1E27 - chains A and C of the 3 polymer chains in the assembly; structure by X-ray diffraction, 2.20 A resolution.

[Chain A]
Protein: HLA class I histocompatibility antigen heavy chain
From: Homo sapiens
Notes: fragment: extracellular residues 25-300
Reference sequence: P18464 (1B49_HUMAN); residues 1-276 here correspond to UniProt positions 25-300 (UniProt number = residue number + 24)
Chain sequence (276 residues; each row starts with the number of its first residue):
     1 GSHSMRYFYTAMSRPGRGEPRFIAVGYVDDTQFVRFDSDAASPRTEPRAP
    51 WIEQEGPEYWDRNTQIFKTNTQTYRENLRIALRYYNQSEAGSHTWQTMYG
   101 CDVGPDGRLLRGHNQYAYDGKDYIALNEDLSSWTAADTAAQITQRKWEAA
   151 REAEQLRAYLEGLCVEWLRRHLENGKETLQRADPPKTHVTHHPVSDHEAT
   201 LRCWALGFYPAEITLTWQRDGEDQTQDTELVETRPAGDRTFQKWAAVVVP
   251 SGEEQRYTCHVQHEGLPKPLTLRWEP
Disulfide bonds: Cys-101/Cys-164, Cys-203/Cys-259

[Chain C]
Protein: HIV-1 peptide (LPPVVAKEI)
Notes: fragment: extracellular residues 742-750
Reference sequence: P24740 (POL_HV1U4); residues 1-9 here correspond to UniProt positions 742-750 (UniProt number = residue number + 741)
Chain sequence (9 residues; each row starts with the number of its first residue):
     1 LPPVVAKEI

[How chain A and chain C interact]
Pairs across the interface (42):
  Tyr-7(A) / Leu-1(C)
  Tyr-7(A) / Pro-2(C)
  Tyr-7(A) / Pro-3(C)
  Tyr-9(A) / Pro-2(C)
  Tyr-9(A) / Pro-3(C)  hydrogen bond (side chain-backbone)
  Tyr-9(A) / Val-5(C)  hydrophobic
  Tyr-59(A) / Leu-1(C)  hydrophobic
  Arg-62(A) / Leu-1(C)
  Arg-62(A) / Val-4(C)
  Asn-63(A) / Leu-1(C)
  Asn-63(A) / Pro-2(C)
  Ile-66(A) / Pro-2(C)
  Ile-66(A) / Pro-3(C)
  Ile-66(A) / Val-4(C)  hydrophobic
  Phe-67(A) / Pro-2(C)  hydrophobic
  Asn-70(A) / Pro-3(C)
  Asn-70(A) / Val-4(C)
  Asn-70(A) / Val-5(C)  hydrogen bond (side chain-backbone)
  Thr-73(A) / Val-5(C)  hydrogen bond (side chain-backbone)
  Thr-73(A) / Ala-6(C)
  Tyr-74(A) / Val-5(C)  hydrophobic
  Glu-76(A) / Glu-8(C)
  Asn-77(A) / Glu-8(C)
  Asn-77(A) / Ile-9(C)  hydrogen bond (side chain-backbone)
  Ile-80(A) / Glu-8(C)
  Ile-80(A) / Ile-9(C)
  Tyr-84(A) / Ile-9(C)  hydrogen bond (side chain-backbone)
  Trp-95(A) / Ile-9(C)  hydrophobic
  Tyr-99(A) / Pro-3(C)  hydrophobic
  Tyr-99(A) / Val-5(C)
  Tyr-116(A) / Val-5(C)
  Thr-143(A) / Ile-9(C)  hydrogen bond (side chain-backbone)
  Lys-146(A) / Lys-7(C)
  Lys-146(A) / Glu-8(C)  salt bridge
  Lys-146(A) / Ile-9(C)  hydrogen bond (side chain-backbone)
  Trp-147(A) / Lys-7(C)
  Trp-147(A) / Glu-8(C)  hydrogen bond (side chain-backbone)
  Glu-152(A) / Lys-7(C)
  Tyr-159(A) / Leu-1(C)  hydrogen bond (side chain-backbone)
  Tyr-159(A) / Pro-2(C)
  Tyr-159(A) / Pro-3(C)
  Trp-167(A) / Leu-1(C)
Also at the interface, not in a pair above, chain A (27 interface residues in all): Met-5, Ala-81, Tyr-123, Leu-163

[Summary]
27 residues of chain A face 9 of chain C across their interface; the contacts include 9 hydrogen bonds and 1
salt bridge. Among the polar pairs are Lys-146(A)/Glu-8(C), Tyr-9(A)/Pro-3(C) and Asn-70(A)/Val-5(C).
Here chain A is HLA class I histocompatibility antigen heavy chain (Homo sapiens) and chain C is HIV-1 peptide
(LPPVVAKEI). Entry 1E27 (Nonstandard peptide binding of HLA-B*5101 complexed with HIV immunodominant epitope
KM1(LPPVVAKEI)) was determined by X-ray diffraction (same publication as 1E28).
